PDB entry 2UXC | X-ray diffraction, 2.90 A resolution | chains A and E of the 23 polymer chains in the assembly

Chain A:
Molecule: 16S ribosomal RNA
Organism: Thermus thermophilus
Sequence (1522 nucleotides; numbered 0 to 1544 plus 19 insertion-coded residues; 42 numbers in that range are skipped by the numbering (no residue carries them; nothing is unmodelled there); the number before each row is that of its first residue; a row labelled like 190A-190L holds insertion residues (190A, then the next letters in order); numbering starts at 0):
     0 UUUGUUGGAG AGUUUGAUCC UGGCUCAGGG UGAACGCUGG CGGCGUGCCU AAGACAUGCA
    60 AGUCGUGCGG G
    73 CCGCGGGGUU UU
    88 ACUCCG
    95 UGGUC
   101 AGCGGCGGAC GGGUGAGUAA CGCGUGGGU
  129A G
   130 ACCUACCCGG AAGAGGGGGA CAACCCGGGG AAACUCGGGC UAAUCCCCCA UGUGGACCCG
   190 C
190A-190L CCCUUGGGGUGU
   191 GUCCAAAGGG CUUU
   216 GCCCGCUUCC GGAUGGGCCC GCGUCCCAUC AGCUAGUUGG UGGGGUAAUG GCCCACCAAG
   276 GCGACGACGG GUAGCCGGUC UGAGAGGAUG GCCGGCCACA GGGGCACUGA GACACGGGCC
   336 CCACUCCUAC GGGAGGCAGC AGUUAGGAAU CUUCCGCAAU GGGCGCAAGC CUGACGGAGC
   396 GACGCCGCUU GGAGGAAGAA GCCCUUCGGG GUGUAAACUC CUGAA
   442 CCCGGGACGA AACCCCCGAC GA
   474 GGGGACUGAC GGUACCGGG
   494 GUAAUAGCGC CGGCCAACUC CGUGCCAGCA GCCGCGGUAA UACGGAGGGC GCGAGCGUUA
   554 CCCGGAUUCA CUGGGCGUAA AGGGCGUGUA GGCGGCCUGG GGCGUCCCAU GUGAAAGACC
   614 ACGGCUCAAC CGUGGGGGAG CGUGGGAUAC GCUCAGGCUA GACGGUGGGA GAGGGUGGUG
   674 GAAUUCCCGG AGUAGCGGUG AAAUGCGCAG AUACCGGGAG GAACGCCGAU GGCGAAGGCA
   734 GCCACCUGGU CCACCCGUGA CGCUGAGGCG CGAAAGCGUG GGGAGCAAAC CGGAUUAGAU
   794 ACCCGGGUAG UCCACGCCCU AAACGAUGCG CGCUAGGUCU CUGGGUCU
   848 CCUGGGGGCC GAAGCUAACG CGUUAAGCGC GCCGCCUGGG GAGUACGGCC GCAAGGCUGA
   908 AACUCAAAGG AAUUGACGGG GGCCCGCACA AGCGGUGGAG CAUGUGGUUU AAUUCGAAGC
   968 AACGCGAAGA ACCUUACCAG GCCUUGACAU GCUAGG
 1003A G
  1004 AACCCGGGUG AAAGCCUGGG GUGCCCC
1030A-1030D GCGA
  1031 GGGGAGCCCU AGCACAGGUG CUGCAUGGCC GUCGUCAGCU CGUGCCGUGA GGUGUUGGGU
  1091 UAAGUCCCGC AACGAGCGCA ACCCCCGCCG UUAGUUGCCA GCGGUUCGGC CGGGCACUCU
  1151 AACGGGACUG CCCGCGAAA
  1171 GCGGGAGGAA GGAGGGGACG ACGUCUGGUC AGCAUGGCCC UUACGGCCUG GGCGACACAC
  1231 GUGCUACAAU GCCCACUACA AAGCGAUGCC ACCCGGCAAC GGGGAGCUAA UCGCAAAAAG
  1291 GUGGGCCCAG UUCGGAUUGG GGUCUGCAAC CCGACCCCAU GAAGCCGGAA UCGCUAGUAA
  1351 UCGCGGAUCA G
 1361A C
  1362 CAUGCCGCGG UGAAUACGUU CCCGGGCCUU GUACACACCG CCCGUCACGC CAUGGGAGCG
  1422 GGCUCUACCC GAAGUCGCCG GG
  1446 AGCCUACGGG
  1459 CAGGCGCCGA GGGUAGGGCC CGUGACUGGG GCGAAGUCGU AACAAGGUAG CUGUACCGGA
  1519 AGGUGCGGCU GGAUCACCUC CUUUCU
Not modelled in the structure: 0-4, 1535-1538
Ion coordination: Mg2+ site 1: U12, C526, A914; Mg2+ site 2: G15, U920; Mg2+ site 3: G21, G22; Mg2+ site 4 near G21 (its only coordinating residue here); Mg2+ site 5: C48, G115; Mg2+ site 6 near A51 (its only coordinating residue here); Mg2+ site 7 near A53 (its only coordinating residue here); Mg2+ site 8: C58, U387; Mg2+ site 9: G61, U62, G105; Mg2+ site 10: G69, G70, U98; Mg2+ site 11: G107, G326; Mg2+ site 12: A109, G331; 107 more Mg2+ sites not listed; 21 more K+ sites not listed
Small-molecule neighbours: paromomycin (PAR): G1405, U1406, C1407, A1408, C1409, G1489, C1490, G1491, A1492, A1493, G1494, U1495, C1496

Chain E:
Name: Ribosomal protein S5
Organism: Thermus thermophilus
Reference sequence: Q5SHQ5 (RS5_THET8); residues 2-162 here correspond to UniProt positions 1-161 (UniProt number = residue number - 1)
Sequence (162 residues; each row starts with the number of its first residue):
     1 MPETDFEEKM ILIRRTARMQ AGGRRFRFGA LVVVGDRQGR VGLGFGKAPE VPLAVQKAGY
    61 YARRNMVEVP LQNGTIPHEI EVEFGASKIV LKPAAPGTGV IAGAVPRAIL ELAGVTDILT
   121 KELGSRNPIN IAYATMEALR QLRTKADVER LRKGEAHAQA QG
Not modelled in the structure: 1-4, 156-162
Ion coordination: K+ site 1 near Asn65 (its only coordinating residue here); K+ site 2 near Glu83 (its only coordinating residue here)

Chain A / chain E interface:
Pairs across the interface - 79 pairs, chain A then chain E:
  U5(A) - Ala95(E)  base contact
  G6(A) - Ala94(E)  base contact
  G6(A) - Ala95(E)  hydrogen bond to the base
  G6(A) - Thr98(E)  hydrogen bond to the base
  G6(A) - Leu119(E)  base contact
  G7(A) - Lys92(E)  hydrogen bond to the base
  G7(A) - Ile101(E)  phosphate contact
  G7(A) - Thr120(E)  hydrogen bond to the sugar
  G7(A) - Lys121(E)  base contact
  A8(A) - Ile101(E)  sugar contact
  A8(A) - Ala102(E)  hydrogen bond to the sugar
  A8(A) - Gly103(E)  sugar contact
  A8(A) - Thr120(E)  sugar contact
  G9(A) - Lys121(E)  salt bridge to the phosphate
  G9(A) - Glu122(E)  hydrogen bond to the phosphate
  G9(A) - Arg126(E)  hydrogen bond to the base
  A10(A) - Arg126(E)  phosphate contact
  G15(A) - Ala17(E)  hydrogen bond to the base
  G15(A) - Arg18(E)  base contact
  G15(A) - Met19(E)  base contact
  G15(A) - Arg24(E)  hydrogen bond to the sugar
  A16(A) - Thr16(E)  sugar contact
  A16(A) - Ala17(E)  hydrogen bond to the sugar
  U17(A) - Arg14(E)  hydrogen bond to the phosphate
  C18(A) - Arg14(E)  salt bridge to the phosphate
  C18(A) - Asn127(E)  hydrogen bond to the phosphate
  C18(A) - Asn130(E)  phosphate contact
  C19(A) - Ala86(E)  phosphate contact
  C19(A) - Ser125(E)  hydrogen bond to the phosphate
  C19(A) - Asn127(E)  hydrogen bond to the phosphate
  C19(A) - Asn130(E)  hydrogen bond to the phosphate
  U20(A) - Ala86(E)  phosphate contact
  U20(A) - Ser125(E)  phosphate contact
  G558(A) - Lys121(E)  phosphate contact
  G558(A) - Arg126(E)  phosphate contact
  A559(A) - Lys121(E)  salt bridge to the phosphate
  A559(A) - Arg126(E)  salt bridge to the phosphate
  U560(A) - Leu123(E)  base contact
  A864(A) - Gly85(E)  phosphate contact
  U921(A) - Arg18(E)  sugar contact
  U921(A) - Met19(E)  hydrogen bond to the sugar
  U921(A) - Gln20(E)  hydrogen bond to the phosphate
  G922(A) - Met19(E)  sugar contact
  G922(A) - Gln20(E)  hydrogen bond to the phosphate
  G922(A) - Ala21(E)  phosphate contact
  A923(A) - Ala21(E)  phosphate contact
  C1069(A) - Arg25(E)  hydrogen bond to the phosphate
  U1070(A) - Arg18(E)  salt bridge to the phosphate
  U1070(A) - Gln20(E)  phosphate contact
  U1070(A) - Arg25(E)  salt bridge to the phosphate
  C1071(A) - Arg27(E)  salt bridge to the phosphate
  G1072(A) - Pro49(E)  phosphate contact
  G1072(A) - Lys57(E)  salt bridge to the phosphate
  U1073(A) - Lys57(E)  salt bridge to the phosphate
  G1074(A) - Tyr60(E)  phosphate contact
  G1074(A) - Tyr61(E)  hydrogen bond to the phosphate
  G1077(A) - Lys47(E)  hydrogen bond to the base
  U1078(A) - Ile129(E)  sugar contact
  U1078(A) - Asn130(E)  hydrogen bond to the sugar
  U1078(A) - Tyr133(E)  sugar contact
  G1079(A) - Arg14(E)  hydrogen bond to the phosphate
  G1079(A) - Tyr133(E)  hydrogen bond to the phosphate
  A1080(A) - Arg14(E)  salt bridge to the phosphate
  A1080(A) - Thr16(E)  hydrogen bond to the phosphate
  A1080(A) - Ala17(E)  sugar contact
  A1080(A) - Phe45(E)  phosphate contact
  A1080(A) - Lys47(E)  salt bridge to the phosphate
  G1081(A) - Thr16(E)  hydrogen bond to the phosphate
  G1081(A) - Ala17(E)  phosphate contact
  G1081(A) - Arg18(E)  phosphate contact
  G1081(A) - Arg27(E)  phosphate contact
  C1192(A) - Arg25(E)  hydrogen bond to the base
  G1193(A) - Gly22(E)  sugar contact
  G1193(A) - Arg25(E)  sugar contact
  U1194(A) - Gly22(E)  sugar contact
  A1396(A) - Met19(E)  base contact
  C1397(A) - Arg24(E)  salt bridge to the phosphate
  A1398(A) - Met19(E)  base contact
  A1398(A) - Gln20(E)  hydrogen bond to the base
Interface residues without a listed pair, chain E (44 interface residues in all): Gly23, Ala48, Phe84, Ser87, Val90, Pro96, Arg107

Summary:
The interface between chain A and chain E involves 36 residues on one side and 44 on the other, with 28
hydrogen bonds and 12 salt bridges. Among the polar pairs are G6(A)-Ala95(E), G6(A)-Thr98(E) and
G7(A)-Lys92(E). Ligands of chain A: paromomycin.
Chain A is 16S ribosomal RNA and chain E is Ribosomal protein S5, both from Thermus thermophilus; the
structure, Crystal structure of an extended tRNA anticodon stem loop in complex with its cognate mRNA UCGU
..., was determined by X-ray diffraction (same publication as 2UXD and 2UXB).
